Entry 5U7F (X-ray diffraction, 1.79 A resolution); this record covers chain A.

== Chain A ==
Protein: Dihydroneopterin triphosphate diphosphatase
Organism: Escherichia coli O157:H7
Notes: EC 3.6.1.67
UniProt: P0AFC1 (NUDB_ECO57); residues 1-150 here = UniProt positions 1-150
Amino-acid sequence (150 residues; numbered 1 to 150; the number before each row is that of its first residue):
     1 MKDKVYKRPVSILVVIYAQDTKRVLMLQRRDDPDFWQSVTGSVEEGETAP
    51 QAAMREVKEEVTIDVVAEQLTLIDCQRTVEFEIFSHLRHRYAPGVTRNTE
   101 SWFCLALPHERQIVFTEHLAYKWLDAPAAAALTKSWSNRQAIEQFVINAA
Not modelled in the structure: 1-4, 149-150
Cystine bridges: Cys-75/Cys-104
Ion coordination: Co2+ site 1: Thr-40, Glu-60, Glu-117 (together with sulfate ion); Co2+ site 2: Glu-56 (together with sulfate ion); Co2+ site 3: Glu-56, Glu-60, Glu-117 (together with sulfate ion)
Swiss-Prot annotation at these positions:
  - motif: Gly-41 to Thr-62 (Nudix box)
  - binding site (substrate): Lys-7, Arg-29, Thr-40, Phe-81 to Phe-84, Ser-135
  - binding site (Mg(2+)): Glu-56, Glu-60, Glu-117
What the authors report for this chain:
  - Co2+ coordination: Thr-40, Glu-56, Glu-60, Glu-117
  - binding site for sulfate ion: Lys-7
  - catalytic residues: Glu-59 (proposed by the authors, not directly observed)

== Summary ==
Thr-40, Glu-60 and Glu-117 coordinate Co2+ site 1. Glu-56, Glu-60 and Glu-117 form the Co2+ site 3. From
UniProt: 8 substrate-binding residues and 3 Mg2+-binding residues. From the paper: the catalytic residue
Glu-59; a binding site for sulfate ion at Lys-7.
Chain A is Dihydroneopterin triphosphate diphosphatase (Escherichia coli O157:H7); the structure, Co-bound
dihydroneopterin triphosphate pyrophosphohydrolase from E. coli, was determined by X-ray diffraction (same
publication as 5U7E and 5U7H).
